Entry 8DLC (X-ray diffraction, 1.90 A resolution); this record covers chain A.

# Chain A
Molecule: Chalcone-flavonone isomerase family protein
Source organism: Vitis vinifera
UniProt: A0A438J2L0 (A0A438J2L0_VITVI); residues 40-247 here correspond to UniProt positions 48-255 (UniProt number = residue number + 8)
Sequence (216 residues; numbered 32 to 247; the number before each row is that of its first residue):
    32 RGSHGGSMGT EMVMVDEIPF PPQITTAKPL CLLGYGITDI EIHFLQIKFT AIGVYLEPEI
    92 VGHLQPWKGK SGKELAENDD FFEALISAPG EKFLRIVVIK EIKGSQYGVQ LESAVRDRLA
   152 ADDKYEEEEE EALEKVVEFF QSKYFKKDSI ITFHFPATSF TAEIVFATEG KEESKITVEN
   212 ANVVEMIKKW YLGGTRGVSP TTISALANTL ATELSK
Not modelled in the structure: 32-40
Construct notes: expression tag (32-39)
Reported in the primary citation:
  - specificity-determining residues: Trp221

# Overview
From the paper: the specificity determinant Trp221.
Chain A is Chalcone-flavonone isomerase family protein (Vitis vinifera); the structure, Crystal structure of
chalcone-isomerase like protein from Vitis vinifera (VvCHIL), was determined by X-ray diffraction, deposited
together with 8DLD.
